Entry 7X5F (X-ray diffraction, 2.60 A resolution); this record covers chains A and B of the 4 polymer chains in the assembly.

Chain A:
Name: Transcription factor MafG
Source organism: Homo sapiens
UniProt: O15525 (MAFG_HUMAN); residues 21-123 here = UniProt positions 21-123
Sequence (104 residues; each row starts with the number of its first residue):
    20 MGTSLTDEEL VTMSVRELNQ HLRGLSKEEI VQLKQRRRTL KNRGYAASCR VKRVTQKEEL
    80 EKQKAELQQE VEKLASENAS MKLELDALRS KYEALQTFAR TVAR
Disordered / not traced: 20-22, 123
Sequence notes: initiating methionine (20)
UniProt features mapped onto this chain:
  - region: Lys53 to Lys76 (Basic motif), Leu79 to Leu93 (Leucine-zipper)
  - modified residue (N6-acetyllysine): Lys53, Lys60, Lys71, Lys76
  - mutagenesis: Lys53 (K53A: Abolishes acetylation. Has no effect on binding to NFE2 but impairs the DNA binding and transcriptional activities of NFE2; when associated with A-60; A-71 and A-76), Lys60 (K60A: Abolishes acetylation. Has no effect on binding to NFE2 but impairs the DNA binding and transcriptional activities of NFE2; when associated with A-53; A-71 and A-76), Lys71 (K71A: Abolishes acetylation. Has no effect on binding to NFE2 but impairs the DNA binding and transcriptional activities of NFE2; when associated with A-53; A-60; and A-76), Lys76 (K76A: Abolishes acetylation. Has no effect on binding to NFE2 but impairs the DNA binding and transcriptional activities of NFE2; when associated with A-53; A-60 and A-71)
Reported in the primary citation:
  - specificity-determining residues: Arg57 (from molecular simulation)

Chain B:
Name: Nuclear factor erythroid 2-related factor 2
Source organism: Homo sapiens
UniProt: Q16236 (NF2L2_HUMAN); residues 452-560 here = UniProt positions 452-560
Sequence (113 residues; numbered 448 to 560; the number before each row is that of its first residue):
   448 GPHMAHLTRD ELRAKALHIP FPVEKIINLP VVDFNEMMSK EQFNEAQLAL IRDIRRRGKN
   508 KVAAQNCRKR KLENIVELEQ DLDHLKDEKE KLLKEKGEND KSLHLLKKQL STL
Disordered / not traced: 448-453, 559-560
Sequence notes: expression tag (448-451)
Reported in the primary citation:
  - mutagenesis - D457A, F481A, R499M, R502M (30-fold), R504M (30-fold): decreased binding to DNA
  - mutagenesis - Q489A, R503M: unchanged binding to DNA
  - mutagenesis - D500A: increased binding to DNA
  - mutagenesis - F481A, R502M, R504M: abolished signaling
  - mutagenesis - D457A (50%-70%), R499M (50%-70%), D500A (50%-70%), R503M (50%-70%): decreased signaling
  - mutagenesis - Q489A: unchanged signaling
  - specificity-determining residues: Asn507 (from molecular simulation)
  - specificity-determining residues: Ala510 (citing earlier work)

How chain A and chain B interact:
Residue-residue contacts - 32 pairs, chain A then chain B:
  Gln75(A) - Glu526(B)
  Lys76(A) - Asn521(B)  hydrogen bond
  Lys76(A) - Leu525(B)
  Leu79(A) - Glu526(B)
  Leu79(A) - Leu529(B)
  Glu80(A) - Leu525(B)
  Gln82(A) - Leu529(B)
  Lys83(A) - Leu525(B)
  Lys83(A) - Asp528(B)  salt bridge
  Lys83(A) - Leu529(B)
  Lys83(A) - Leu532(B)
  Leu86(A) - Leu529(B)  hydrophobic
  Leu86(A) - Leu532(B)  hydrophobic
  Leu86(A) - Lys533(B)
  Gln87(A) - Leu532(B)
  Glu89(A) - Lys536(B)  salt bridge
  Val90(A) - Leu532(B)
  Val90(A) - Lys536(B)
  Val90(A) - Leu539(B)
  Leu93(A) - Leu539(B)  hydrophobic
  Leu93(A) - Leu540(B)  hydrophobic
  Ala94(A) - Leu539(B)
  Asn97(A) - Leu539(B)  hydrogen bond (side chain-backbone)
  Asn97(A) - Lys543(B)
  Met100(A) - Asp547(B)
  Lys101(A) - Asn546(B)
  Leu104(A) - Leu550(B)
  Leu107(A) - Leu553(B)  hydrophobic
  Arg108(A) - Ser549(B)
  Arg108(A) - Leu553(B)
  Tyr111(A) - Gln556(B)  hydrogen bond
  Tyr111(A) - Leu557(B)  hydrophobic
Other interface residues (no listed pair), chain A (21 interface residues in all): Arg72, Glu96
Other interface residues (no listed pair), chain B (21 interface residues in all): Leu519, Ile522, Glu542

Summary:
Chain A and chain B each contribute 21 residues to their interface; the contacts include 3 hydrogen bonds and
2 salt bridges. Polar contacts include Lys83(A)-Asp528(B), Glu89(A)-Lys536(B) and Lys76(A)-Asn521(B). The
paper reports that D457A, F481A and R499M of chain B, among others, reduce binding to DNA; specificity
determinants Arg57(A) and Asn507(B) among others; 8 substitutions were tested in all.
Chain A is Transcription factor MafG and chain B is Nuclear factor erythroid 2-related factor 2, both from
Homo sapiens; the structure, Nrf2-MafG heterodimer bound with CsMBE2, was determined by X-ray diffraction,
deposited together with 7X5E and 7X5G.
